5LMQ - chains A and L of the 25 polymer chains in the assembly; structure by electron microscopy, 4.20 A resolution (low resolution: residue-level contacts below are approximate; hydrogen-bond / salt-bridge calls are withheld).

Chain A:
Molecule: 16S rRNA
Source organism: Thermus thermophilus HB8
Sequence (1522 nucleotides; row label = number of the first residue in the row; note: 44 numbers in that range are skipped by the numbering (no residue carries them; nothing is unmodelled there); a row labelled like 189A-189L holds insertion residues (189A, then the next letters in order); numbering starts at 0):
     0 UUUGUUGGAG AGUUUGAUCC UGGCUCAGGG UGAACGCUGG CGGCGUGCCU AAGACAUGCA
    60 AGUCGUGCGG GCCG
    76 CGGGGUUUU
    88 ACUCCG
    96 UGGUCAGCGG CGGACGGGUG AGUAACGCGU GGGU
  129A G
   130 ACCUACCCGG AAGAGGGGGA CAACCCGGGG AAACUCGGGC UAAUCCCCCA UGUGGACCCG
189A-189L CCCCUUGGGGUG
   190 UGUCCAAAGG GCUUU
   216 GCCCGCUUCC GGAUGGGCCC GCGUCCCAUC AGCUAGUUGG UGGGGUAAUG GCCCACCAAG
   276 GCGACGACGG GUAGCCGGUC UGAGAGGAUG GCCGGCCACA GGGGCACUGA GACACGGGCC
   336 CCACUCCUAC GGGAGGCAGC AGUUAGGAAU CUUCCGCAAU GGGCGCAAGC CUGACGGAGC
   396 GACGCCGCUU GGAGGAAGAA GCCCUUCGGG GUGUAAACUC CUGA
   441 ACCCGGGACG AAACCCCC
   460 GA
   470 CGAGGGGA
   479 CUGACGGUAC CGGGGUAA
   498 UAGCGCCGGC CAACUCCGUG CCAGCAGCCG CGGUAAUACG GAGGGCGCGA GCGUUACCCG
   558 GAUUCACUGG GCGUAAAGGG CGUGUAGGCG GCCUGGGGCG UCCCAUGUGA AAGACCACGG
   618 CUCAACCGUG GGGGAGCGUG GGAUACGCUC AGGCUAGACG GUGGGAGAGG GUGGUGGAAU
   678 UCCCGGAGUA GCGGUGAAAU GCGCAGAUAC CGGGAGGAAC GCCGAUGGCG AAGGCAGCCA
   738 CCUGGUCCAC CCGUGACGCU GAGGCGCGAA AGCGUGGGGA GCAAACCGGA UUAGAUACCC
   798 GGGUAGUCCA CGCCCUAAAC GAUGCGCGCU AGGUCUCUGG GUCU
   848 CCUGGGGGCC GAAGCUAACG CGUUAAGCGC GCCGCCUGGG GAGUACGGCC GCAAGGCUGA
   908 AACUCAAAGG AAUUGACGGG GGCCCGCACA AGCGGUGGAG CAUGUGGUUU AAUUCGAAGC
   968 AACGCGAAGA ACCUUACCAG GCCUUGACAU GCUA
 1001A G
  1002 GGAACCCGGG UGAAAGCCUG GGGUGCCCC
1030A-1030D GCGA
  1031 GGGGAGCCCU AGCACAGGUG CUGCAUGGCC GUCGUCAGCU CGUGCCGUGA GGUGUUGGGU
  1091 UAAGUCCCGC AACGAGCGCA ACCCCCGCCG UUAGUUGCCA GCGGUUCGGC CGGGCACUCU
  1151 AACGGGACUG CCCGCG
  1168 AAAGCGGGAG GAAGGAGGGG ACGACGUCUG GUCAGCAUGG CCCUUACGGC CUGGGCGACA
  1228 CACGUGCUAC AAUGCCCACU ACAAAGCGAU GCCACCCGGC AACGGGGAGC UAAUCGCAAA
  1288 AAGGUGGGCC CAGUUCGGAU UGGGGUCUGC AACCCGACCC CAUGAAGCCG GAAUCGCUAG
  1348 UAAUCGCGGA UCAGCC
 1363A A
  1364 UGCCGCGGUG AAUACGUUCC CGGGCCUUGU ACACACCGCC CGUCACGCCA UGGGAGCGGG
  1424 CUCUACCCGA AGUCGCCGG
1442A-1442B GA
  1443 GCCUA
  1452 C
  1456 GGGCAGGCGC CGAGGGUAGG GCCCGUGACU GGGGCGAAGU CGUAACAAGG UAGCUGUACC
  1516 GGAAGGUGCG GCUGGAUCAC CUCCUUUCU
Not modelled in the structure: 0-4, 1533, 1543-1544

Chain L:
Name: 30S ribosomal protein S12
Source organism: Thermus thermophilus (strain HB8 / ATCC 27634 / DSM 579)
UniProt: Q5SHN3 (RS12_THET8); residues 4-135 here correspond to UniProt positions 1-132 (UniProt number = residue number - 3)
Sequence (132 residues; each row starts with the number of its first residue):
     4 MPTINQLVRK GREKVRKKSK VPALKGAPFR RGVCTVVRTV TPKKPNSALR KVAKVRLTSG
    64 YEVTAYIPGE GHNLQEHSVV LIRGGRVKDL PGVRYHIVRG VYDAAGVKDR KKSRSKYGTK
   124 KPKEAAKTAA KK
Not modelled in the structure: 4, 129-135
Curated features (UniProtKB/Swiss-Prot):
  - modified residue: Asp-92 (3-methylthioaspartic acid)

Chain A / chain L interface:
Residue-residue contacts (125):
  U24(A) / Lys-23(L)
  A33(A) / Phe-32(L)
  C34(A) / Phe-32(L)
  C34(A) / Val-104(L)
  G35(A) / Val-104(L)
  G35(A) / Ser-118(L)
  C36(A) / Arg-117(L)
  C36(A) / Ser-118(L)
  C36(A) / Thr-122(L)
  C36(A) / Lys-123(L)
  C36(A) / Lys-124(L)
  U37(A) / Arg-117(L)
  U37(A) / Lys-123(L)
  U37(A) / Lys-124(L)
  U49(A) / Lys-28(L)
  C242(A) / Glu-16(L)
  G362(A) / Arg-34(L)
  G362(A) / Thr-61(L)
  A363(A) / Ala-30(L)
  A363(A) / Pro-31(L)
  A363(A) / Phe-32(L)
  A363(A) / Arg-33(L)
  A363(A) / Arg-34(L)
  A363(A) / Thr-61(L)
  A363(A) / Tyr-105(L)
  C501(A) / Arg-117(L)
  C501(A) / Ser-118(L)
  C501(A) / Lys-124(L)
  G502(A) / Lys-115(L)
  G502(A) / Ser-116(L)
  G502(A) / Arg-117(L)
  G502(A) / Ser-118(L)
  G502(A) / Lys-119(L)
  C503(A) / Ser-116(L)
  C503(A) / Lys-119(L)
  C504(A) / Lys-115(L)
  C518(A) / Ser-50(L)
  C519(A) / Ser-50(L)
  C519(A) / Ala-51(L)
  A520(A) / Ala-51(L)
  A520(A) / Leu-52(L)
  A520(A) / Lys-54(L)
  A520(A) / Glu-73(L)
  G521(A) / Arg-53(L)
  G521(A) / Lys-54(L)
  G521(A) / Gly-72(L)
  G521(A) / Glu-73(L)
  G521(A) / Gly-74(L)
  C522(A) / Arg-53(L)
  C522(A) / Tyr-69(L)
  C522(A) / Pro-71(L)
  C522(A) / Gly-72(L)
  C522(A) / Tyr-120(L)
  A523(A) / Arg-53(L)
  A523(A) / Val-90(L)
  A523(A) / Lys-91(L)
  A523(A) / Asp-92(L)
  A523(A) / Tyr-120(L)
  C526(A) / Lys-91(L)
  G527(A) / Asn-49(L)
  G527(A) / Asp-92(L)
  C528(A) / Asn-49(L)
  G529(A) / Asn-49(L)
  G529(A) / Ser-50(L)
  G537(A) / Glu-73(L)
  G537(A) / Arg-113(L)
  G538(A) / Arg-113(L)
  G538(A) / Lys-114(L)
  G538(A) / Lys-115(L)
  A539(A) / Lys-114(L)
  A539(A) / Lys-115(L)
  G541(A) / Lys-115(L)
  G550(A) / Lys-119(L)
  U551(A) / Phe-32(L)
  U551(A) / Arg-86(L)
  U552(A) / Pro-31(L)
  U552(A) / Phe-32(L)
  U552(A) / Arg-86(L)
  A553(A) / Val-24(L)
  A553(A) / Gly-29(L)
  A553(A) / Pro-31(L)
  A553(A) / Gly-88(L)
  C554(A) / Ser-22(L)
  C555(A) / Lys-20(L)
  C556(A) / Lys-20(L)
  C562(A) / Arg-15(L)
  C562(A) / Glu-16(L)
  C562(A) / Lys-17(L)
  A563(A) / Arg-15(L)
  C564(A) / Leu-10(L)
  C564(A) / Arg-15(L)
  G567(A) / Pro-5(L)
  G567(A) / Arg-15(L)
  G568(A) / Pro-5(L)
  G585(A) / Asn-8(L)
  C879(A) / Thr-6(L)
  C880(A) / Asn-8(L)
  C880(A) / Gln-9(L)
  C880(A) / Arg-12(L)
  G881(A) / Gln-9(L)
  G881(A) / Arg-12(L)
  C882(A) / Pro-5(L)
  C882(A) / Gln-9(L)
  C882(A) / Lys-13(L)
  U884(A) / Arg-15(L)
  A909(A) / Lys-21(L)
  C910(A) / Pro-25(L)
  C910(A) / Arg-97(L)
  U911(A) / Arg-89(L)
  U911(A) / Gly-95(L)
  U911(A) / Arg-97(L)
  C912(A) / Lys-46(L)
  C912(A) / Pro-94(L)
  A913(A) / Lys-91(L)
  C1411(A) / Pro-94(L)
  C1412(A) / Arg-41(L)
  C1412(A) / Lys-57(L)
  C1412(A) / Thr-67(L)
  C1412(A) / Pro-94(L)
  C1412(A) / Gly-95(L)
  A1413(A) / Lys-57(L)
  A1413(A) / Gly-95(L)
  G1491(A) / Lys-47(L)
  A1492(A) / Lys-46(L)
  A1492(A) / Lys-47(L)
Also at the interface, not in a pair above, chain A (65 interface residues in all): G302, A303, A364, G500, G524, C525, G558, C883, G1410
Also at the interface, not in a pair above, chain L (70 interface residues in all): Val-18, Thr-44, Pro-48, Leu-84, Gly-87, His-99, Asp-112, Gly-121

Summary:
65 residues of chain A and 70 residues of chain L are in contact.
Chain A is 16S rRNA (Thermus thermophilus HB8) and chain L is 30S ribosomal protein S12 (Thermus thermophilus
(strain HB8 / ATCC 27634 / DSM 579)); the structure, Structure of bacterial 30S-IF1-IF3-mRNA-tRNA translation
pre-initiation complex, open form (state-2A), was determined by electron microscopy together with 5LMN, 5LMO,
5LMP, 5LMR, 5LMS, 5LMT, 5LMU and 5LMV from the same study.
